5T0M - chains A and P; structure by X-ray diffraction, 1.90 A resolution.

Chain A:
Name: Histone-lysine N-methyltransferase EHMT2
From: Homo sapiens
Notes: EC 2.1.1.-, 2.1.1.43
UniProt: Q96KQ7 (EHMT2_HUMAN), isoform Q96KQ7-2; residues 913-1193 here correspond to UniProt positions 879-1159 (UniProt number = residue number - 34)
Chain sequence (281 residues; numbered 913 to 1193; the number before each row is that of its first residue):
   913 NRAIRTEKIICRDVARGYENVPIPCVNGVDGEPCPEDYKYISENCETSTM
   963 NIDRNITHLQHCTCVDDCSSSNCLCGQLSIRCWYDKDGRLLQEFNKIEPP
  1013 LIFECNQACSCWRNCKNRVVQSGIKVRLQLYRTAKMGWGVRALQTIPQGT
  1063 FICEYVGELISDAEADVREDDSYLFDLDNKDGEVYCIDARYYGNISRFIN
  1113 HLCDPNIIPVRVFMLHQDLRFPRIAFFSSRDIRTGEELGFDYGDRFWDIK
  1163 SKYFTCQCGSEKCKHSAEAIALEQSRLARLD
Not modelled in the structure: 913-920, 1091-1094, 1185-1193
Curated features (UniProtKB/Swiss-Prot):
  - binding site (Zn(2+)): Cys-1021
Disulfide bonds: Cys-937/Cys-946
Bound ions: Zn2+ site 1: Cys-974, Cys-987, Cys-1017, Cys-1021; Zn2+ site 2: Cys-974, Cys-976, Cys-980, Cys-985; Zn2+ site 3: Cys-980, Cys-1017, Cys-1023, Cys-1027; Zn2+ site 4: Cys-1115, Cys-1168, Cys-1170, Cys-1175
Residues lining bound ligands: S-adenosylhomocysteine / S-adenosylmethionine: Met-1048, Gly-1049, Trp-1050, Ser-1084, Tyr-1085, Arg-1109, Phe-1110, Ile-1111, Asn-1112, His-1113, Tyr-1154, Phe-1158, Trp-1159, Lys-1162, Phe-1166, Thr-1167, Cys-1168, Gln-1169, Cys-1170

Chain P:
Name: Thr-lys-gln-thr-ala-arg-nle-ser-thr-gly
Chain sequence (15 residues; row label = number of the first residue in the row):
     1 ARTKQTARLSTGGKA
Not modelled in the structure: 1-2, 13-15
Modified positions: Leu-9 (norleucine; NLE)

How chain A and chain P interact:
Residue-residue contacts (40):
  Tyr-1067(A) with Leu-9(P)
  Asp-1074(A) with Lys-4(P), salt bridge; Arg-8(P), salt bridge
  Ala-1077(A) with Thr-6(P), hydrogen bond (backbone-side chain); Arg-8(P)
  Asp-1078(A) with Lys-4(P); Gln-5(P), hydrogen bond (side chain-backbone); Thr-6(P), hydrogen bond (side chain-backbone); Arg-8(P), salt bridge
  Arg-1080(A) with Thr-6(P)
  Asp-1083(A) with Thr-6(P); Ala-7(P), hydrogen bond (side chain-backbone)
  Leu-1086(A) with Thr-6(P); Ala-7(P); Arg-8(P); Leu-9(P), hydrogen bond (backbone-backbone)
  Phe-1087(A) with Leu-9(P); Ser-10(P); Thr-11(P)
  Asp-1088(A) with Lys-4(P), salt bridge; Arg-8(P), salt bridge; Leu-9(P), hydrogen bond (backbone-backbone)
  Val-1096(A) with Lys-4(P)
  Cys-1098(A) with Arg-8(P), hydrogen bond
  Pro-1121(A) with Thr-11(P)
  Arg-1123(A) with Thr-11(P)
  Phe-1152(A) with Leu-9(P)
  Tyr-1154(A) with Leu-9(P); Ser-10(P), hydrogen bond (backbone-backbone)
  Arg-1157(A) with Ala-7(P); Arg-8(P), hydrogen bond (backbone-backbone); Ser-10(P)
  Phe-1158(A) with Ala-7(P); Arg-8(P), hydrogen bond (backbone-backbone); Leu-9(P)
  Ile-1161(A) with Lys-4(P); Gln-5(P); Thr-6(P); Ala-7(P)
  Lys-1162(A) with Ala-7(P)
Interface residues without a listed pair, chain A (23 interface residues in all): Val-1079, Tyr-1085, Ile-1136, Asp-1153

Summary:
Chain A and chain P form an interface of 23 and 8 residues respectively; the contacts include 10 hydrogen
bonds and 5 salt bridges. Polar pairs include Asp-1074(A)/Lys-4(P), Asp-1074(A)/Arg-8(P) and
Asp-1078(A)/Arg-8(P). Ligands of chain A: S-adenosylhomocysteine / S-adenosylmethionine.
Chain A is Histone-lysine N-methyltransferase EHMT2 (Homo sapiens) and chain P is
Thr-lys-gln-thr-ala-arg-nle-ser-thr-gly; the structure, A histone H3K9M mutation traps histone
methyltransferase Clr4 to prevent heterochromatin spreading, was determined by X-ray diffraction (same
publication as 5T0K).
